5L6L - chains E and N of the 10 polymer chains in the assembly; structure by X-ray diffraction, 2.70 A resolution.

Chain E:
Protein: VapB family protein
Source organism: Caulobacter crescentus
UniProtKB: Q9AC34 (Q9AC34_CAUCR); residues 2-79 here = UniProt positions 2-79
Sequence (85 residues; numbered -5 to 79; the number before each row is that of its first residue; numbers below 1 keep their minus sign (Mse-5 is residue -5)):
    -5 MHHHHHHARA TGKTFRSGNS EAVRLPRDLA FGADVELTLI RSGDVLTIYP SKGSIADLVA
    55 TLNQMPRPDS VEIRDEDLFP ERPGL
Not modelled in the structure: -5 to -1, 64-79
Modified positions: Mse-5 (selenomethionine); Mse59 (selenomethionine; parent Met)
Construct notes: initiating methionine (-5); expression tag (-4 to 1)
From the paper describing this entry:
  - binding site for the 27-nt DNA strand: Ser11, Asn13, Arg21

Chain N:
Molecule: 27-nt DNA strand
Sequence (27 nucleotides; row label = number of the first residue in the row):
     1 GGAACGTATA TACGCATATT GACGGAG

How chain E and chain N interact:
Residue-residue contacts (12):
  Phe9(E) - DT19(N)  base contact
  Arg10(E) - DT19(N)  base contact
  Arg10(E) - DT20(N)  base contact
  Ser11(E) - DT20(N)  base contact
  Gly12(E) - DT20(N)  hydrogen bond to the base
  Gly12(E) - DG21(N)  base contact
  Asn13(E) - DA22(N)  hydrogen bond to the base
  Arg18(E) - DT17(N)  salt bridge to the phosphate
  Arg18(E) - DA18(N)  base contact
  Pro20(E) - DA16(N)  phosphate contact
  Arg21(E) - DC15(N)  salt bridge to the phosphate
  Arg21(E) - DA16(N)  hydrogen bond to the phosphate
Other interface residues (no listed pair), chain E (9 interface residues in all): Lys7

Summary:
9 residues of chain E and 8 residues of chain N are in contact, with 3 hydrogen bonds and 2 salt bridges.
Polar contacts include Gly12(E)-DT20(N), Asn13(E)-DA22(N) and Arg21(E)-DA16(N). From the paper: a binding site
for the 27-nt DNA strand at Ser11(E), Asn13(E) and Arg21(E).
Chain E is VapB family protein (Caulobacter crescentus) and chain N is a 27-nt DNA strand; the structure,
Structure of Caulobacter crescentus VapBC1 bound to operator DNA, was determined by X-ray diffraction (same
publication as 5K8J and 5L6M).
